PDB entry 2GRP | X-ray diffraction, 2.05 A resolution | chains A and B

[Chain A]
Protein: Ubiquitin-conjugating enzyme E2 I
Organism: Homo sapiens
Notes: EC 6.3.2.19
UniProtKB: P63279 (UBE2I_HUMAN); numbering as in UniProt (aligned over 1-158)
Amino-acid sequence (161 residues; row label = number of the first residue in the row; numbers below 1 keep their minus sign (Gly-2 is residue -2)):
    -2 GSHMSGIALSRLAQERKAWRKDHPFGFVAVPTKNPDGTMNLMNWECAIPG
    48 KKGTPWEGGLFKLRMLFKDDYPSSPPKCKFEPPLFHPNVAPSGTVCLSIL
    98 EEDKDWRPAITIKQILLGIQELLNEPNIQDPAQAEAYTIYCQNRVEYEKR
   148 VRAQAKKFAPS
Unresolved in the structure: -2 to 0, 158
Sequence notes: cloning artifact (-2 to 0); engineered mutation Ala87 (Tyr in P63279)
Curated features (UniProtKB/Swiss-Prot):
  - region: Arg13 to Lys18 (Interaction with SUMO1)
  - active site: Cys93 (Glycyl thioester intermediate)
  - site: Ile4 (Interaction with RANBP2), Val25 (Interaction with RANBP2), Leu57 (Interaction with RANBP2), Asp100, Lys101 (Substrate binding)
  - modified residue: Ser2 (N-acetylserine), Lys65 (N6-acetyllysine), Ser71 (Phosphoserine)
  - cross-link (Glycyl lysine isopeptide (Lys-Gly)): Lys18 (interchain with G-Cter in SUMO2), Lys48 (interchain with G-Cter in SUMO2), Lys49 (interchain with G-Cter in SUMO1), Lys101 (interchain with G-Cter in SUMO2)
  - mutagenesis: Arg13 to Lys14 (Impairs binding to SUMO1 and catalytic activity), Arg17 to Lys18 (Impairs binding to SUMO1 and catalytic activity), Phe22 (F22A: Impairs binding to RANBP2), Val25 (V25A: Impairs binding to RANBP2), Val27 (V27A: Impairs binding to RANBP2), Glu42 (E42A: Slightly impairs binding to RANBP2), Lys48 (K48A: Slightly impairs binding to RANBP2), Glu54 (E54A: Slightly impairs binding to RANBP2), Leu57 (L57A: Impairs binding to RANBP2), Lys59 (K59A: Impairs binding to RANBP2), Arg61 (R61A: Slightly impairs binding to RANBP2), Asn85 (N85Q: Impairs catalytic activity), 3 further mutagenesis entries in UniProt

[Chain B]
Protein: Ran GTPase-activating protein 1
Organism: Homo sapiens
Notes: fragment: C-terminal domain (RESIDUES 419-587)
UniProtKB: P46060 (RGP1_HUMAN); residues 419-587 here = UniProt positions 419-587
Amino-acid sequence (170 residues; each row starts with the number of its first residue):
   418 STGEPAPVLSSPPPADVSTFLAFPSPEKLLRLGPKSSVLIAQQTDTSDPE
   468 KVVSAFLKVSSVFKDEATVRMAVQDAVDALMQKAFNSSSFNSNTFLTRLL
   518 VHMGLLKSEDKVKAIANLYGPLMALNHMVQQDYFPKALAPLLLAFVTKPN
   568 SALESCSFARHSLLQTLYKV
Unresolved in the structure: 418-430
Sequence notes: cloning artifact (418)
Curated features (UniProtKB/Swiss-Prot):
  - motif: Leu523 to Glu526 (SUMO conjugation)
  - site (Hydrophobic interaction with UBE2I): Phe562, Lys565
  - modified residue: Ser428 (Phosphoserine), Ser435 (Phosphoserine), Thr436 (Phosphothreonine), Ser442 (Phosphoserine), Lys524 (N6-acetyllysine)
  - cross-link (Glycyl lysine isopeptide (Lys-Gly)): Lys452 (interchain with G-Cter in SUMO2), Lys524 (interchain with G-Cter in SUMO1), Lys586 (interchain with G-Cter in SUMO2)
  - mutagenesis: Lys524 (K524R: Loss of cross-link to SUMO1. Abolishes association with nuclear pores during interphase, and with mitotic spindles during mitosis)

[Interface between chain A and chain B]
Residue-residue contacts - 20 pairs, chain A then chain B:
  Ala87(A) - Glu526(B)
  Ser89(A) - Glu526(B)  hydrogen bond
  Thr91(A) - Glu526(B)  hydrogen bond
  Cys93(A) - Lys524(B)
  Ile125(A) - Lys565(B)
  Gln126(A) - Lys565(B)  hydrogen bond (backbone-side chain)
  Pro128(A) - Leu523(B)
  Pro128(A) - Lys524(B)
  Pro128(A) - Phe562(B)  hydrophobic
  Pro128(A) - Lys565(B)
  Ala131(A) - Phe562(B)  hydrophobic
  Glu132(A) - Asn510(B)
  Tyr134(A) - Ala561(B)
  Tyr134(A) - Phe562(B)  hydrophobic
  Tyr134(A) - Lys565(B)
  Thr135(A) - Pro557(B)
  Thr135(A) - Leu558(B)
  Thr135(A) - Ala561(B)
  Gln139(A) - Pro557(B)  hydrogen bond (side chain-backbone)
  Gln139(A) - Ala561(B)
Other interface residues (no listed pair), chain A (15 interface residues in all): Asp127, Ala129, Gln130
Other interface residues (no listed pair), chain B (11 interface residues in all): Leu513, Leu517

[Overview]
Chain A and chain B form an interface of 15 and 11 residues respectively; the contacts include 4 hydrogen
bonds. Among the polar pairs are Ser89(A)-Glu526(B), Thr91(A)-Glu526(B) and Gln126(A)-Lys565(B).
Here chain A is Ubiquitin-conjugating enzyme E2 I and chain B is Ran GTPase-activating protein 1, both from
Homo sapiens. Entry 2GRP (Crystal Structure of human RanGAP1-Ubc9-Y87A) was determined by X-ray diffraction,
deposited together with 2GRN, 2GRO, 2GRQ and 2GRR.
